6CI9 - chains A and C of the 4 polymer chains in the assembly; structure by X-ray diffraction, 1.90 A resolution.

# Chain A (and C)
Protein: 3-oxoacyl-[acyl-carrier-protein] reductase
Organism: Mycobacterium smegmatis (strain ATCC 700084 / mc(2)155)
Notes: EC 1.1.1.100; chain C of this document is another copy of the same molecule, construct and numbering; everything in this record applies to it too
Reference sequence: A0QP46 (A0QP46_MYCS2); numbering as in UniProt (aligned over 1-257)
Amino-acid sequence (259 residues; row label = number of the first residue in the row; numbers below 1 keep their minus sign (Ser-1 is residue -1)):
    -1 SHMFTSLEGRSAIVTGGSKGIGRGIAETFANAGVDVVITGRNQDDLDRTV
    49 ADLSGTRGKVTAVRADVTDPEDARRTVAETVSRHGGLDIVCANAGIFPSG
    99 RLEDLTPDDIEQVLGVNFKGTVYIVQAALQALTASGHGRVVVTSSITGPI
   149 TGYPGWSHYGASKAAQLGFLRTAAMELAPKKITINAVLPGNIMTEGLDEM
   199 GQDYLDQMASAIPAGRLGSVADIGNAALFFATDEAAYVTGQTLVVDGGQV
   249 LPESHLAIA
Unresolved in the structure: 255-257 (chain C: 257)
Construct notes: expression tag (-1 to 0)

# Chain A / chain C interface
Pairs across the interface (42; chain A residue first):
  Ile144(A) with Glu251(C)
  Thr145(A) with Glu251(C), hydrogen bond
  Thr149(A) with Leu249(C); Glu251(C), hydrogen bond
  Gly150(A) with Leu249(C), hydrogen bond (backbone-backbone); Pro250(C); Glu251(C), hydrogen bond (backbone-backbone)
  Tyr151(A) with Glu251(C); Ser252(C); Ala255(C), hydrophobic
  Pro152(A) with Ala255(C)
  Asn189(A) with Glu251(C)
  Tyr202(A) with Glu251(C)
  Gln205(A) with Ser252(C), hydrogen bond; His253(C), hydrogen bond (backbone-side chain); Leu254(C), hydrogen bond (side chain-backbone); Ala255(C), hydrogen bond (side chain-backbone)
  Met206(A) with Glu251(C); Ser252(C), hydrogen bond
  Ser208(A) with His253(C), hydrogen bond
  Ala209(A) with Ser252(C); His253(C)
  Gln247(A) with Glu251(C), hydrogen bond (side chain-backbone)
  Leu249(A) with Thr149(C); Gly150(C), hydrogen bond (backbone-backbone)
  Pro250(A) with Gly150(C)
  Glu251(A) with Ile144(C); Thr145(C), hydrogen bond; Thr149(C), hydrogen bond; Gly150(C), hydrogen bond (backbone-backbone); Asn189(C); Tyr202(C); Met206(C); Gln247(C), hydrogen bond (backbone-side chain)
  Ser252(A) with Gln205(C), hydrogen bond; Met206(C); Ala209(C)
  His253(A) with Pro250(C); Glu251(C); Ser252(C); His253(C)
  Leu254(A) with Gln205(C)
Interface residues without a listed pair, chain A (21 interface residues in all): Ile148, Trp154
Interface residues without a listed pair, chain C (20 interface residues in all): Ile148, Tyr151, Gly188

# Summary
Chain A and chain C form an interface of 21 and 20 residues respectively, with 17 hydrogen bonds. Polar
contacts include Thr145(A)-Glu251(C), Thr149(A)-Glu251(C) and Gln205(A)-Ser252(C).
Chain A and chain C are both 3-oxoacyl-[acyl-carrier-protein] reductase (Mycobacterium smegmatis (strain ATCC
700084 / mc(2)155)); the structure, RMM microcompartment-associated aminopropanol dehydrogenase NADP +
aminoacetone holo-structure, was determined by X-ray diffraction.
